PDB entry 8UPL | electron microscopy, 5.40 A resolution (low resolution: residue-level contacts below are approximate; hydrogen-bond / salt-bridge calls are withheld) | chains BU and CU of the 204 polymer chains in the assembly

[Chain BU]
Molecule: Flagellar motor switch protein FliG
Organism: Salmonella enterica subsp. enterica serovar Typhimurium
Notes: engineered mutation(s): delta169-171 (PAA)
UniProt: P0A1J9 (FLIG_SALTY); residue numbers follow UniProt; this construct covers 1-168, 172-331
Amino-acid sequence (328 residues; each row starts with the number of its first residue; note: 3 numbers in that range are skipped by the numbering (no residue carries them; nothing is unmodelled there)):
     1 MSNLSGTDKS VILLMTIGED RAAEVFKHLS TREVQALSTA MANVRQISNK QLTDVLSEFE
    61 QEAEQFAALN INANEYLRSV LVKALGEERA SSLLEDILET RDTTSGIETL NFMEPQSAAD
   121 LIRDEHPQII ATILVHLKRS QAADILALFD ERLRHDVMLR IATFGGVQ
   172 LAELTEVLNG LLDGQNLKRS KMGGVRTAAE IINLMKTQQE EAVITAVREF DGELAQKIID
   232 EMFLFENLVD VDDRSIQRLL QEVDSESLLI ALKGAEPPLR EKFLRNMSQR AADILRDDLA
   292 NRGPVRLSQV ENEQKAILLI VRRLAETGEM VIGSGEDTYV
UniProt features mapped onto this chain:
  - motif: Glu125 to Gln128 (Part of the EHPQR-motif)
  - site: Arg160 (Part of the EHPQR-motif)

[Chain CU]
Molecule: Flagellar motor switch protein FliM
Organism: Salmonella enterica subsp. enterica serovar Typhimurium
UniProt: P26418 (FLIM_SALTY); residues 1-334 here = UniProt positions 1-334
Amino-acid sequence (334 residues; each row starts with the number of its first residue):
     1 MGDSILSQAE IDALLNGDSD TKDEPTPGIA SDSDIRPYDP NTQRRVVRER LQALEIINER
    61 FARQFRMGLF NLLRRSPDIT VGAIRIQPYH EFARNLPVPT NLNLIHLKPL RGTGLVVFSP
   121 SLVFIAVDNL FGGDGRFPTK VEGREFTHTE QRVINRMLKL ALEGYSDAWK AINPLEVEYV
   181 RSEMQVKFTN ITTSPNDIVV NTPFHVEIGN LTGEFNICLP FSMIEPLREL LVNPPLENSR
   241 HEDQNWRDNL VRQVQHSELE LVANFADIPL RLSQILKLKP GDVLPIEKPD RIIAHVDGVP
   301 VLTSQYGTVN GQYALRVEHL INPILNSLNE EQPK
Unresolved in the structure: 1-35, 323-334
UniProt features mapped onto this chain:
  - mutagenesis: Asn155 (N155E: Altered motor bias with clockwise rotation, partially suppresses a yhjH disruption), Leu160 (L160D: Altered motor bias with clockwise rotation, partially suppresses a yhjH disruption)

[Chain BU / chain CU interface]
Contacting residue pairs (25; chain BU residue first):
  Asp124(BU) with Thr147(CU)
  Glu125(BU) with Thr147(CU); Thr149(CU)
  His126(BU) with Phe124(CU); Arg144(CU); Thr147(CU); Glu150(CU)
  Gln128(BU) with Phe131(CU); Gly132(CU); Phe137(CU)
  Ile129(BU) with Phe131(CU)
  Asp156(BU) with Thr139(CU)
  Arg160(BU) with Phe137(CU); Thr139(CU)
  Thr163(BU) with Asp134(CU); Arg136(CU); Phe137(CU)
  Phe164(BU) with Phe131(CU); Gly132(CU)
  Gly166(BU) with Phe131(CU); Gly132(CU)
  Val167(BU) with Phe131(CU)
  Glu174(BU) with Leu130(CU); Phe131(CU)
  Glu177(BU) with Arg152(CU)
Also at the interface, not in a pair above, chain BU (15 interface residues in all): Gln168, Val178
Also at the interface, not in a pair above, chain CU (15 interface residues in all): Val127, Asp128

[Overview]
Chain BU and chain CU each contribute 15 residues to their interface. UniProt lists 2 mutagenesis sites on
chain CU.
Here chain BU is Flagellar motor switch protein FliG and chain CU is Flagellar motor switch protein FliM, both
from Salmonella enterica subsp. enterica serovar Typhimurium. Entry 8UPL (Cryo-EM structure of a Clockwise
locked form of the Salmonella enterica Typhimurium flagellar C-ring, with C34 ...) was determined by electron
microscopy (same publication as 8UCS, 8UMD, 8UMX and 8UOX).
